PDB entry 1NJI | X-ray diffraction, 3.00 A resolution | chains A and C of the 30 polymer chains in the assembly

Chain A:
Molecule: 23S ribosomal RNA
From: Haloarcula marismortui
Sequence (2922 nucleotides; each row starts with the number of its first residue):
     2 UUGGCUACUA UGCCAGCUGG UGGAUUGCUC GGCUCAGGCG CUGAUGAAGG ACGUGCCAAG
    62 CUGCGAUAAG CCAUGGGGAG CCGCACGGAG GCGAAGAACC AUGGAUUUCC GAAUGAGAAU
   122 CUCUCUAACA AUUGCUUCGC GCAAUGAGGA ACCCCGAGAA CUGAAACAUC UCAGUAUCGG
   182 GAGGAACAGA AAACGCAAUG UGAUGUCGUU AGUAACCGCG AGUGAACGCG AUACAGCCCA
   242 AACCGAAGCC CUCACGGGCA AUGUGGUGUC AGGGCUACCU CUCAUCAGCC GACCGUCUCG
   302 ACGAAGUCUC UUGGAACAGA GCGUGAUACA GGGUGACAAC CCCGUACUCG AGACCAGUAC
   362 GACGUGCGGU AGUGCCAGAG UAGCGGGGGU UGGAUAUCCC UCGCGAAUAA CGCAGGCAUC
   422 GACUGCGAAG GCUAAACACA ACCUGAGACC GAUAGUGAAC AAGUAGUGUG AACGAACGCU
   482 GCAAAGUACC CUCAGAAGGG AGGCGAAAUA GAGCAUGAAA UCAGUUGGCG AUCGAGCGAC
   542 AGGGCAUACA AGGUCCCUCG ACGAAUGACC GACGCGCGAG CGUCCAGUAA GACUCACGGG
   602 AAGCCGAUGU UCUGUCGUAC GUUUUGAAAA ACGAGCCAGG GAGUGUGUCU GCAUGGCAAG
   662 UCUAACCGGA GUAUCCGGGG AGGCACAGGG AAACCGACAU GGCCGCAGGG CUUUGCCCGA
   722 GGGCCGCCGU CUUCAAGGGC GGGGAGCCAU GUGGACACGA CCCGAAUCCG GACGAUCUAC
   782 GCAUGGACAA GAUGAAGCGU GCCGAAAGGC ACGUGGAAGU CUGUUAGAGU UGGUGUCCUA
   842 CAAUACCCUC UCGUGAUCUA UGUGUAGGGG UGAAAGGCCC AUCGAGUCCG GCAACAGCUG
   902 GUUCCAAUCG AAACAUGUCG AAGCAUGACC UCCGCCGAGG UAGUCUGUGA GGUAGAGCGA
   962 CCGAUUGGUG UGUCCGCCUC CGAGAGGAGU CGGCACACCU GUCAAACUCC AAACUUACAG
  1022 ACGCCGUUUG ACGCGGGGAU UCCGGUGCGC GGGGUAAGCC UGUGUACCAG GAGGGGAACA
  1082 ACCCAGAGAU AGGUUAAGGU CCCCAAGUGU GGAUUAAGUG UAAUCCUCUG AAGGUGGUCU
  1142 CGAGCCCUAG ACAGCCGGGA GGUGAGCUUA GAAGCAGCUA CCCUCUAAGA AAAGCGUAAC
  1202 AGCUUACCGG CCGAGGUUUG AGGCGCCCAA AAUGAUCGGG ACUCAAAUCC ACCACCGAGA
  1262 CCUGUCCGUA CCACUCAUAC UGGUAAUCGA GUAGAUUGGC GCUCUAAUUG GAUGGAAGUA
  1322 GGGGUGAAAA CUCCUAUGGA CCGAUUAGUG ACGAAAAUCC UGGCCAUAGU AGCAGCGAUA
  1382 GUCGGGUGAG AACCCCGACG GCCUAAUGGA UAAGGGUUCC UCAGCACUGC UGAUCAGCUG
  1442 AGGGUUAGCC GGUCCUAAGU CAUACCGCAA CUCGACUAUG ACGAAAUGGG AAACGGGUUA
  1502 AUAUUCCCGU GCCACUAUGC AGUGAAAGUU GACGCCCUGG GGUCGAUCAC GCUGGGCAUU
  1562 CGCCCAGUCG AACCGUCCAA CUCCGUGGAA GCCGUAAUGG CAGGAAGCGG ACGAACGGCG
  1622 GCAUAGGGAA ACGUGAUUCA ACCUGGGGCC CAUGAAAAGA CGAGCAUAGU GUCCGUACCG
  1682 AGAACCGACA CAGGUGUCCA UGGCGGCGAA AGCCAAGGCC UGUCGGGAGC AACCAACGUU
  1742 AGGGAAUUCG GCAAGUUAGU CCCGUACCUU CGGAAGAAGG GAUGCCUGCU CCGGAACGGA
  1802 GCAGGUCGCA GUGACUCGGA AGCUCGGACU GUCUAGUAAC AACAUAGGUG ACCGCAAAUC
  1862 CGCAAGGACU CGUACGGUCA CUGAAUCCUG CCCAGUGCAG GUAUCUGAAC ACCUCGUACA
  1922 AGAGGACGAA GGACCUGUCA ACGGCGGGGG UAACUAUGAC CCUCUUAAGG UAGCGUAGUA
  1982 CCUUGCCGCA UCAGUAGCGG CUUGCAUGAA UGGAUUAACC AGAGCUUCAC UGUCCCAACG
  2042 UUGGGCCCGG UGAACUGUAC AUUCCAGUGC GGAGUCUGGA GACACCCAGG GGGAAGCGAA
  2102 GACCCUAUGG AGCUUUACUG CAGGCUGUCG CUGAGACGUG GUCGCCGAUG UGCAGCAUAG
  2162 GUAGGAGACA CUACACAGGU ACCCGCGCUA GCGGGCCACC GAGUCAACAG UGAAAUACUA
  2222 CCCGUCGGUG ACUGCGACUC UCACUCCGGG AGGAGGACAC CGAUAGCCGG GCAGUUUGAC
  2282 UGGGGCGGUA CGCGCUCGAA AAGAUAUCGA GCGCGCCCUA UGGCUAUCUC AGCCGGGACA
  2342 GAGACCCGGC GAAGAGUGCA AGAGCAAAAG AUAGCUUGAC AGUGUUCUUC CCAACGAGGA
  2402 ACGCUGACGC GAAAGCGUGG UCUAGCGAAC CAAUUAGCCU GCUUGAUGCG GGCAAUUGAU
  2462 GACAGAAAAG CUACCCUAGG GAUAACAGAG UCGUCACUCG CAAGAGCACA UAUCGACCGA
  2522 GUGGCUUGCU ACCUCGAUGU CGGUUCCCUC CAUCCUGCCC GUGCAGAAGC GGGCAAGGGU
  2582 GAGGUUGUUC GCCUAUUAAA GGAGGUCGUG AGCUGGGUUU AGACCGUCGU GAGACAGGUC
  2642 GGCUGCUAUC UACUGGGUGU GUAAUGGUGU CUGACAAGAA CGACCGUAUA GUACGAGAGG
  2702 AACUACGGUU GGUGGCCACU GGUGUACCGG UUGUUCGAGA GAGCACGUGC CGGGUAGCCA
  2762 CGCCACACGG GGUAAGAGCU GAACGCAUCU AAGCUCGAAA CCCACUUGGA AAAGAGACAC
  2822 CGCCGAGGUC CCGCGUACAA GACGCGGUCG AUAGACUCGG GGUGUGCGCG UCGAGGUAAC
  2882 GAGACGUUAA GCCCACGAGC ACUAACAGAC CAAAGCCAUC AU
Disordered / not traced: 2-9, 126-127, 715, 971-998, 1560, 1952-1963, 2137-2236, 2339-2343, 2665-2666, 2915-2923
Metal / ion sites: Mg2+ site 1 near G28 (its only coordinating residue here); Na+ site 1: C40, C443; Na+ site 2: G56, A59, G61; Na+ site 3 near U108 (its only coordinating residue here); Mg2+ site 2 near U115 (its only coordinating residue here); Na+ site 4: C141, G142; Na+ site 5 near U146 (its only coordinating residue here); Mg2+ site 3: C162, U2276; K+ site 1: C162, U163, U172; Mg2+ site 4: A165, A167, C168; Na+ site 6: A165, A166, A167; Mg2+ site 5: A166, G219; 61 more Na+ sites not listed; 98 more Mg2+ sites not listed; 1 more K+ sites not listed
Small-molecule neighbours: chloramphenicol (CLM): G2099, A2100, G2540, U2645, G2646

Chain C:
Molecule: 50S ribosomal protein L2P
From: Haloarcula marismortui
UniProt: P20276 (RL2_HALMA); residues 1-239 here = UniProt positions 1-239
Amino-acid sequence (239 residues; each row starts with the number of its first residue):
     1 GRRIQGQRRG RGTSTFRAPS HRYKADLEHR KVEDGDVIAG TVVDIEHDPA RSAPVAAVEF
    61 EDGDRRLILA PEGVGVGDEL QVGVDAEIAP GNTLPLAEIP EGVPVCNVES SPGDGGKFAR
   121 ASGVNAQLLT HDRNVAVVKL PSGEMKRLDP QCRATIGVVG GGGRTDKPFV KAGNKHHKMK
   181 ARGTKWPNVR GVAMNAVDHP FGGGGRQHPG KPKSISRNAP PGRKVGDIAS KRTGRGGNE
Disordered / not traced: 238-239
Metal / ion sites: Mg2+ site 1: Asn188 (shared with A1845(A), U1846(A), G1884(A) of chain A); Na+: Phe201, Gly203, His208; Mg2+ site 2: Gln207 (shared with U1883(A), U2012(A), G2013(A) of chain A)

How chain A and chain C interact:
Residue-residue contacts - 261 pairs, chain A then chain C:
  C781(A) with Thr15(C), hydrogen bond to the sugar
  G782(A) with Ser14(C), hydrogen bond to the sugar; Thr15(C), sugar contact
  C783(A) with Ser14(C), sugar contact; His21(C), hydrogen bond to the phosphate; Arg22(C), phosphate contact; Lys180(C), phosphate contact
  A784(A) with His21(C), salt bridge to the phosphate; Arg22(C), salt bridge to the phosphate
  G820(A) with Lys171(C), salt bridge to the phosphate; Ala172(C), hydrogen bond to the base; Gly173(C), hydrogen bond to the base
  A857(A) with Ala172(C), base contact; Gly173(C), phosphate contact; His176(C), sugar contact; His177(C), salt bridge to the phosphate; Trp186(C), base contact
  U866(A) with Arg11(C), hydrogen bond to the phosphate; Thr13(C), sugar contact
  A867(A) with Arg11(C), salt bridge to the phosphate
  G870(A) with Arg3(C), salt bridge to the phosphate
  G871(A) with Arg2(C), hydrogen bond to the base; Arg3(C), salt bridge to the phosphate; Arg8(C), salt bridge to the phosphate; Arg11(C), hydrogen bond to the phosphate
  U872(A) with Arg2(C), hydrogen bond to the base; Arg8(C), hydrogen bond to the base; Thr13(C), hydrogen bond to the phosphate; Phe16(C), phosphate contact
  G873(A) with Arg2(C), base contact; Arg8(C), hydrogen bond to the base; Thr15(C), phosphate contact; Lys185(C), salt bridge to the phosphate; Asp198(C), hydrogen bond to the base
  A874(A) with Lys185(C), salt bridge to the phosphate; Pro187(C), sugar contact; Val189(C), sugar contact
  A875(A) with Val189(C), sugar contact; Ala193(C), hydrogen bond to the sugar; Met194(C), base contact; Asp198(C), base contact
  G877(A) with Asn195(C), hydrogen bond to the sugar; Val197(C), base contact
  G878(A) with Arg2(C), hydrogen bond to the base
  C879(A) with Arg2(C), base contact
  A886(A) with Gly1(C), hydrogen bond to the base; Arg2(C), base contact
  G1460(A) with Arg17(C), salt bridge to the phosphate
  C1652(A) with Ser52(C), hydrogen bond to the phosphate; Arg164(C), hydrogen bond to the base; Thr165(C), base contact; Lys167(C), hydrogen bond to the base; Phe169(C), stacking on the base; Lys178(C), hydrogen bond to the base
  A1653(A) with His47(C), salt bridge to the phosphate; Ser52(C), hydrogen bond to the phosphate; His177(C), stacking on the base; Lys178(C), sugar contact
  U1654(A) with Lys24(C), sugar contact; His47(C), stacking on the base; Pro49(C), phosphate contact
  C1844(A) with Val189(C), phosphate contact; Arg190(C), salt bridge to the phosphate; Ala193(C), sugar contact; Gln207(C), hydrogen bond to the phosphate
  A1845(A) with Pro187(C), phosphate contact; Asn188(C), phosphate contact; Val189(C), phosphate contact; Arg190(C), salt bridge to the phosphate
  U1846(A) with Ala172(C), hydrogen bond to the sugar; Trp186(C), sugar contact; Pro187(C), phosphate contact; Asn188(C), hydrogen bond to the phosphate
  A1847(A) with Phe169(C), hydrogen bond to the phosphate; Val170(C), hydrogen bond to the sugar; Lys175(C), salt bridge to the phosphate; Trp186(C), hydrogen bond to the phosphate
  G1848(A) with Pro168(C), phosphate contact; Phe169(C), hydrogen bond to the phosphate
  U1850(A) with Arg235(C), hydrogen bond to the phosphate
  G1851(A) with Gly226(C), base contact; Asp227(C), hydrogen bond to the base; Thr233(C), sugar contact; Gly234(C), sugar contact; Arg235(C), salt bridge to the phosphate
  A1852(A) with Asp227(C), sugar contact; Ile228(C), hydrogen bond to the sugar; Ser230(C), phosphate contact; Lys231(C), phosphate contact; Arg232(C), sugar contact
  C1853(A) with Arg217(C), hydrogen bond to the sugar; Ile228(C), sugar contact; Ala229(C), sugar contact; Lys231(C), salt bridge to the phosphate
  C1854(A) with Lys231(C), salt bridge to the phosphate
  G1855(A) with Phe118(C), base contact; Leu140(C), base contact; Pro141(C), base contact; Ser142(C), hydrogen bond to the base; Glu144(C), hydrogen bond to the sugar; Lys146(C), hydrogen bond to the phosphate
  C1856(A) with Lys117(C), sugar contact; Lys146(C), salt bridge to the phosphate
  A1857(A) with Ser110(C), hydrogen bond to the phosphate; Lys117(C), phosphate contact
  A1859(A) with Arg217(C), hydrogen bond to the phosphate
  U1860(A) with Arg9(C), hydrogen bond to the base; Arg217(C), salt bridge to the phosphate; Lys224(C), salt bridge to the phosphate; Ile228(C), sugar contact
  C1861(A) with Gly6(C), hydrogen bond to the sugar; Gln7(C), hydrogen bond to the sugar; Gly10(C), hydrogen bond to the sugar; Pro221(C), phosphate contact; Lys224(C), salt bridge to the phosphate
  C1862(A) with Arg3(C), hydrogen bond to the phosphate; Gln7(C), hydrogen bond to the phosphate; Gly10(C), sugar contact; Arg11(C), sugar contact; Pro221(C), phosphate contact
  G1863(A) with Arg3(C), salt bridge to the phosphate
  G1868(A) with Gly10(C), hydrogen bond to the base
  A1869(A) with Arg9(C), base contact; Gly10(C), sugar contact; Gly12(C), sugar contact; Phe16(C), sugar contact; Arg17(C), phosphate contact
  C1870(A) with Arg9(C), hydrogen bond to the sugar; Phe16(C), sugar contact; Arg17(C), phosphate contact; Ala18(C), hydrogen bond to the phosphate; Gly183(C), phosphate contact
  U1871(A) with Ala18(C), sugar contact; Gly183(C), hydrogen bond to the phosphate
  C1872(A) with Ala18(C), phosphate contact; Ser20(C), hydrogen bond to the phosphate; Tyr23(C), base contact; Lys24(C), base contact; Ala25(C), hydrogen bond to the base; Asp26(C), hydrogen bond to the base; Ala50(C), sugar contact
  G1873(A) with Asp26(C), phosphate contact; Leu27(C), phosphate contact; Arg51(C), phosphate contact; Arg120(C), salt bridge to the phosphate
  U1874(A) with Arg51(C), salt bridge to the phosphate; Lys117(C), hydrogen bond to the sugar; Phe118(C), sugar contact; Ala119(C), hydrogen bond to the sugar; Arg120(C), salt bridge to the phosphate; Ala121(C), phosphate contact
  A1875(A) with Ala119(C), hydrogen bond to the phosphate; Arg120(C), hydrogen bond to the phosphate; Ala121(C), hydrogen bond to the phosphate; Val124(C), phosphate contact; Pro141(C), sugar contact; Ser142(C), hydrogen bond to the sugar
  C1876(A) with Ala121(C), sugar contact; Ser122(C), hydrogen bond to the sugar; Gly123(C), hydrogen bond to the base; Val124(C), base contact; Pro141(C), phosphate contact; Gly162(C), base contact; Gly163(C), hydrogen bond to the base; Arg164(C), hydrogen bond to the phosphate; Thr165(C), hydrogen bond to the sugar
  G1877(A) with Arg164(C), salt bridge to the phosphate; Lys178(C), salt bridge to the phosphate
  G1878(A) with Arg182(C), salt bridge to the phosphate
  U1879(A) with Arg9(C), hydrogen bond to the phosphate; Gly183(C), phosphate contact; Thr184(C), hydrogen bond to the phosphate
  C1880(A) with Gly6(C), phosphate contact; Arg9(C), salt bridge to the phosphate; Val225(C), sugar contact; Gly226(C), hydrogen bond to the sugar
  A1881(A) with His199(C), salt bridge to the phosphate; Phe201(C), phosphate contact; Lys213(C), sugar contact; Val225(C), phosphate contact; Gly226(C), sugar contact
  C1882(A) with Arg190(C), phosphate contact; Gly191(C), hydrogen bond to the phosphate; Val192(C), hydrogen bond to the phosphate; Phe201(C), phosphate contact; Lys213(C), sugar contact
  U1883(A) with Arg190(C), salt bridge to the phosphate
  G1884(A) with Arg190(C), base contact
  G1898(A) with Pro212(C), sugar contact; Ser214(C), hydrogen bond to the sugar
  C1899(A) with Ser214(C), sugar contact; Ile215(C), sugar contact; Ser216(C), sugar contact; Ala229(C), sugar contact; Ser230(C), hydrogen bond to the sugar
  A1900(A) with Ser216(C), phosphate contact; Arg217(C), hydrogen bond to the phosphate; Ala229(C), sugar contact; Ser230(C), sugar contact; Lys231(C), sugar contact
  G1938(A) with Lys231(C), hydrogen bond to the base
  U1939(A) with Arg232(C), hydrogen bond to the phosphate; Thr233(C), hydrogen bond to the sugar; Gly236(C), phosphate contact; Gly237(C), phosphate contact
  C1940(A) with Thr233(C), sugar contact; Gly234(C), phosphate contact; Gly236(C), hydrogen bond to the phosphate
  A1941(A) with Gly234(C), sugar contact; Arg235(C), base contact; Gly236(C), phosphate contact
  A1942(A) with Pro212(C), base contact; Lys213(C), salt bridge to the phosphate; Asp227(C), sugar contact; Thr233(C), hydrogen bond to the sugar; Gly234(C), hydrogen bond to the phosphate
  C1943(A) with Pro209(C), phosphate contact; Gly210(C), sugar contact; Lys211(C), sugar contact; Pro212(C), sugar contact
  G1944(A) with His208(C), salt bridge to the phosphate; Pro209(C), phosphate contact
  U2012(A) with Gln207(C), hydrogen bond to the sugar
  C2114(A) with Gly1(C), hydrogen bond to the phosphate; Ala196(C), sugar contact; Val197(C), phosphate contact
  U2115(A) with Ala196(C), phosphate contact
  U2116(A) with Lys211(C), salt bridge to the phosphate
  A2123(A) with Pro220(C), base contact
  G2124(A) with Asn218(C), hydrogen bond to the base; Pro221(C), sugar contact
  G2125(A) with Asn218(C), hydrogen bond to the sugar
  C2126(A) with Asn218(C), sugar contact
  C2248(A) with Ser111(C), hydrogen bond to the sugar; Pro112(C), hydrogen bond to the sugar
  G2249(A) with Gly113(C), sugar contact
  G2250(A) with Lys31(C), salt bridge to the phosphate; Glu33(C), base contact
  G2254(A) with Asp149(C), sugar contact
  A2255(A) with Asp149(C), sugar contact
  G2270(A) with Arg223(C), hydrogen bond to the phosphate
  G2271(A) with Arg223(C), salt bridge to the phosphate
  G2272(A) with Pro220(C), base contact; Pro221(C), sugar contact; Gly222(C), sugar contact; Arg223(C), salt bridge to the phosphate
  C2273(A) with Gly1(C), hydrogen bond to the phosphate
  C2625(A) with Gly205(C), phosphate contact; Gln207(C), phosphate contact
  C2626(A) with Arg206(C), phosphate contact
  C2629(A) with Arg206(C), base contact
  G2630(A) with Arg206(C), hydrogen bond to the base; His208(C), base contact
  U2631(A) with Gly210(C), sugar contact
  G2632(A) with His208(C), phosphate contact; Gly210(C), sugar contact
  A2633(A) with Gly203(C), phosphate contact; Gly204(C), hydrogen bond to the phosphate
  G2634(A) with Gly203(C), phosphate contact; Gly204(C), hydrogen bond to the phosphate; Gly205(C), hydrogen bond to the base
Other interface residues (no listed pair), chain A (100 interface residues in all): U858, G865, A876, A1459, C1651, G1655, A1843, U2117
Other interface residues (no listed pair), chain C (125 interface residues in all): Gln5, Val32, Asp114, Gly161, Ala181, Pro200, Gly202

Summary:
The interface between chain A and chain C involves 100 residues on one side and 125 on the other; the contacts
include 88 hydrogen bonds, 38 salt bridges and 3 aromatic stacking contacts. Polar contacts include
G820(A)-Ala172(C), G820(A)-Gly173(C) and G871(A)-Arg2(C). Chain A binds chloramphenicol.
Chain A is 23S ribosomal RNA and chain C is 50S ribosomal protein L2P, both from Haloarcula marismortui; the
structure, Structure of chloramphenicol bound to the 50S ribosomal subunit, was determined by X-ray
diffraction, deposited together with 1K73, 1KC8 and 1N8R.
